Entry 6RD6 (electron microscopy, 2.75 A resolution); this record covers chains P and T of the 5 polymer chains in the assembly.

[Chain P]
Molecule: Mitochondrial ATP synthase subunit OSCP
Organism: Polytomella sp. Pringsheim 198.80
UniProt: D8V7I1 (D8V7I1_9CHLO); numbering as in UniProt (aligned over 1-229)
Chain sequence (229 residues; each row starts with the number of its first residue):
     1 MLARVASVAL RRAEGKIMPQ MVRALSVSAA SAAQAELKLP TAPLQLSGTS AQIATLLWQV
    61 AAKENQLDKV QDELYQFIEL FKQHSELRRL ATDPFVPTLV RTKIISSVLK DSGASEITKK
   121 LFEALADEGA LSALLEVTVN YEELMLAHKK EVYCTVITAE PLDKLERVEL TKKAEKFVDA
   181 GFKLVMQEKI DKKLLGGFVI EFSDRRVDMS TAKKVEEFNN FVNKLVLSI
Unresolved in the structure: 1-147

[Chain T]
Molecule: ATP synthase subunit alpha
Organism: Polytomella sp. Pringsheim 198.80
UniProt: A0ZW40 (A0ZW40_9CHLO); numbering as in UniProt (aligned over 1-562)
Chain sequence (562 residues; numbered 1 to 562; the number before each row is that of its first residue):
     1 MRSPAAFVAR SGLFKASLGQ SNWAQKAEQM MASVTRTFAA DAKALDELRK PKFSSKYLIQ
    61 HVSQKLIPAV KEWEKSYQPP VIHLGRVLSV GDGIARVYGL KSVQAGELVC FDSGVKGMAL
   121 NLQADHVGVV VFGNDSVIHQ GDLVYRTGQI VNVPIGPGTL GRVTDGLGQP IDGKGPLTNV
   181 RSSLVEVKAP GIIARQSVRE PLFTGVKAVD ALVPIGRGQR ELIIGDRQTG KTAVAIDAII
   241 HQKNCNEQVP KAQRVYCVYV AVGQKRSTVA QLVKLFTQTG AMRYTIMVSA TASDAAPLQF
   301 LAPYSGCAMA EYFRDTGKHG LIIYDDLSKQ SVAYRQMSLL LRRPPGREAF PGDVFYLHSR
   361 LLERAAKLSK ELGGGSLTAF PVIETQAGDV SAYIATNVIS ITDGQIFLET ELFYKGIRPA
   421 LNVGLSVSRV GSAAQFPGMK QVAGTLKLEL AQYREVAAFA QFGSDLDAAT QYVLERGARL
   481 TEMLKQKQFA PIPIERQTVA VYAATKGFLD KVRVQDIVAA EEAVISQVNP AVFKILKANG
   541 KITPALDAHL KAELRKVKLP GA
Unresolved in the structure: 1-39, 86-562
Construct notes: conflict R266 (Lys in A0ZW40)

[Chain P / chain T interface]
Residue-residue contacts (26; chain P residue first):
  D204(P) with H83(T), salt bridge; L84(T), hydrogen bond (backbone-backbone)
  R205(P) with V81(T); I82(T); L84(T)
  R206(P) with P80(T); V81(T); I82(T), hydrogen bond (backbone-backbone); L84(T)
  V207(P) with V81(T), hydrophobic
  D208(P) with P79(T)
  M209(P) with P79(T), hydrophobic
  K214(P) with W73(T); E74(T), salt bridge; Y77(T)
  E217(P) with W73(T)
  F218(P) with V70(T), hydrophobic; W73(T)
  F221(P) with A69(T); V70(T), hydrophobic; W73(T), hydrophobic
  V222(P) with V70(T), hydrophobic
  L225(P) with L66(T), hydrophobic; A69(T), hydrophobic
  V226(P) with L66(T), hydrophobic
  I229(P) with K65(T)
Also at the interface, not in a pair above, chain P (16 interface residues in all): E201, K213
Also at the interface, not in a pair above, chain T (15 interface residues in all): H61, V62

[Summary]
16 residues of chain P and 15 residues of chain T are in contact, with 2 hydrogen bonds and 2 salt bridges.
Polar pairs include D204(P)-H83(T), K214(P)-E74(T) and D204(P)-L84(T).
Here chain P is Mitochondrial ATP synthase subunit OSCP and chain T is ATP synthase subunit alpha, both from
Polytomella sp. Pringsheim 198.80. Entry 6RD6 (CryoEM structure of Polytomella F-ATP synthase, focussed
refinement of upper peripheral stalk) was determined by electron microscopy, deposited together with 6RD4,
6RD5, 6RD7, 6RD8, 6RD9, 6RDA and 46 further entries.
